PDB entry 1OUL | X-ray diffraction, 2.20 A resolution | chains A and B

== Chain A (and B) ==
Protein: Stringent starvation protein B homolog
Organism: Haemophilus influenzae
Notes: chain B of this document is another copy of the same molecule, construct and numbering; everything in this record applies to it too
Reference sequence: P45206 (SSPB_HAEIN); numbering as in UniProt (aligned over 1-129)
Amino-acid sequence (129 residues; row label = number of the first residue in the row):
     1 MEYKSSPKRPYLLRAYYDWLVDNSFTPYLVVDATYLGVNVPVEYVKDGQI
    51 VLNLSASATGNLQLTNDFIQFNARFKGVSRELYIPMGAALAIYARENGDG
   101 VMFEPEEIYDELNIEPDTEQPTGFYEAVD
Disordered / not traced: 123-129 (chain B: 1-5, 127-129)
Differences from the reference sequence: modified residue (1, 86, 102)
Modified / non-standard residues: Mse1 (selenomethionine; parent Met); Mse86 (selenomethionine; parent Met); Mse102 (selenomethionine; parent Met)

== Interface between chain A and chain B ==
Residue-residue contacts (27):
  Y3(A) - E96(B)
  Y3(A) - N97(B)
  S5(A) - W19(B)
  S5(A) - N23(B)
  S5(A) - F25(B)
  S6(A) - W19(B)  hydrogen bond (backbone-side chain)
  S6(A) - N23(B)  hydrogen bond
  P7(A) - W19(B)
  K8(A) - Y16(B)
  K8(A) - W19(B)
  K8(A) - D99(B)  salt bridge
  Y11(A) - A15(B)
  Y11(A) - D18(B)
  Y11(A) - W19(B)
  Y11(A) - D22(B)  hydrogen bond
  L12(A) - L12(B)  hydrophobic
  L12(A) - Y16(B)  hydrophobic
  A15(A) - Y11(B)
  A15(A) - A15(B)  hydrophobic
  Y16(A) - K8(B)
  D18(A) - Y11(B)
  W19(A) - S6(B)  hydrogen bond (side chain-backbone)
  W19(A) - P7(B)
  W19(A) - K8(B)
  W19(A) - Y11(B)
  D22(A) - Y11(B)  hydrogen bond
  N23(A) - S6(B)

== Summary ==
13 residues of chain A and 15 residues of chain B are in contact, with 5 hydrogen bonds and 1 salt bridge.
Polar pairs include K8(A)-D99(B), S6(A)-W19(B) and S6(A)-N23(B).
Chain A and chain B are both Stringent starvation protein B homolog (Haemophilus influenzae); the structure,
Structure of the AAA+ protease delivery protein SspB, was determined by X-ray diffraction together with 1OU8
and 1OU9 from the same study.
